PDB entry 8G6R | electron microscopy, 3.30 A resolution | chains A and B of the 5 polymer chains in the assembly

Chain A:
Name: nsp12
Organism: Porcine epidemic diarrhea virus
UniProtKB: A0A0U2C263 (A0A0U2C263_9ALPC); residues 3-923 here correspond to UniProt positions 4103-5023 (UniProt number = residue number + 4100)
Amino-acid sequence (921 residues; numbered 3 to 923; the number before each row is that of its first residue):
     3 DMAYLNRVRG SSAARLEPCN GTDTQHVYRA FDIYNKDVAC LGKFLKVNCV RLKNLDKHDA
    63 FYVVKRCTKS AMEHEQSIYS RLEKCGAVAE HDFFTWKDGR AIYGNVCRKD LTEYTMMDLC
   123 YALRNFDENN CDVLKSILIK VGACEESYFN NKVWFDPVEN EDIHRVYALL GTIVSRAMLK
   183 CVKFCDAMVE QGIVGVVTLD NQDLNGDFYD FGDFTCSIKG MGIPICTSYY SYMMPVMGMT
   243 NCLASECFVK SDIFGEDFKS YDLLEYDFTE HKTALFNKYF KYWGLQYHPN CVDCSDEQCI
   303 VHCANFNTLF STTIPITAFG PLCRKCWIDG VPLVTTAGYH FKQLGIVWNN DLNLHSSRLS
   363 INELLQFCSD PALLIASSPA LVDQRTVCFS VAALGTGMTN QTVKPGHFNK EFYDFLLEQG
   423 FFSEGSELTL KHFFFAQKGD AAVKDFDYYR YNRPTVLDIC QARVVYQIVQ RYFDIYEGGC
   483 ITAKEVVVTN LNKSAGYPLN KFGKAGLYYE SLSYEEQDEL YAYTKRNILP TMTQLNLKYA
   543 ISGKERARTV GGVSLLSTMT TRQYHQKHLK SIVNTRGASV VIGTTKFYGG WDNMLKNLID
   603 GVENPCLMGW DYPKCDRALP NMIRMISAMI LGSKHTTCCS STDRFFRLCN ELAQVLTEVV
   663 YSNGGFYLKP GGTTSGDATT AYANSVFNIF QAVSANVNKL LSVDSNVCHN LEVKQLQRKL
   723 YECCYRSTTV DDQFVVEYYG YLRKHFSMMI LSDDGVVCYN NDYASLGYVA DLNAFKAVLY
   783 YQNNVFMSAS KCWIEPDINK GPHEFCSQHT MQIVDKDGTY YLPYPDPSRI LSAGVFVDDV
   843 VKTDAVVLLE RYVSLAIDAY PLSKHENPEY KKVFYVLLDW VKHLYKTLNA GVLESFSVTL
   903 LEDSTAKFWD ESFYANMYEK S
Unresolved in the structure: 356-361, 891-906
Metal / ion sites: Zn2+ site 1: H290, C296, C301, C305; Zn2+ site 2: C482, H637, C640, C641
Reported in the primary citation:
  - conformationally variable residues (loop rearrangement): C249 to Y268, D841 to V849
  - mutagenesis - C370R, A382R, V384R: decreased catalytic activity
  - mutagenesis - V842R, V848R, V849R: unchanged catalytic activity
  - mutagenesis - A382R: decreased binding to nsp7 and nsp8 cofactors

Chain B:
Name: nsp8
Organism: Porcine epidemic diarrhea virus
UniProtKB: A0A1Z2R8Q6 (A0A1Z2R8Q6_9ALPC); residues 79-192 here correspond to UniProt positions 3741-3854 (UniProt number = residue number + 3662)
Amino-acid sequence (114 residues; numbered 79 to 192; the number before each row is that of its first residue):
    79 RKSKVVSAMH SLLFGMLRRL DMSSVDTILN LAKDGVVPLS VIPAVSATKL NIVTSDIDSY
   139 NRIQREGCVH YAGTIWNIID IKDNDGKVVH VKEVTAQNAE SLSWPLVLGC ERIV

Interface between chain A and chain B:
Contacting residue pairs (79):
  I255(A) - Y149(B)  hydrophobic
  I255(A) - A150(B)  hydrogen bond (backbone-backbone)
  F256(A) - I141(B)  hydrophobic
  F256(A) - H148(B)
  F256(A) - Y149(B)  hydrophobic
  E258(A) - R143(B)  salt bridge
  E258(A) - H148(B)
  F260(A) - G151(B)
  S262(A) - A150(B)  hydrogen bond (side chain-backbone)
  S262(A) - G151(B)  hydrogen bond (side chain-backbone)
  S262(A) - T152(B)
  L266(A) - I106(B)  hydrophobic
  L266(A) - A110(B)  hydrophobic
  L266(A) - V115(B)  hydrophobic
  E267(A) - K111(B)  salt bridge
  Y268(A) - K111(B)  hydrogen bond (side chain-backbone)
  Y268(A) - V114(B)
  T319(A) - P116(B)
  T319(A) - S118(B)
  T319(A) - V119(B)
  A320(A) - P116(B)
  P323(A) - P116(B)
  P323(A) - L117(B)  hydrogen bond (backbone-backbone)
  L324(A) - V114(B)  hydrophobic
  C325(A) - V114(B)
  C325(A) - V115(B)  hydrogen bond (backbone-backbone)
  C325(A) - L117(B)  hydrophobic
  R326(A) - L107(B)
  R326(A) - G113(B)
  K327(A) - D104(B)  salt bridge
  K327(A) - L107(B)
  D331(A) - F92(B)
  V333(A) - L95(B)  hydrophobic
  V333(A) - M100(B)  hydrophobic
  P334(A) - M100(B)
  L335(A) - L95(B)  hydrophobic
  I363(A) - V84(B)  hydrophobic
  L366(A) - M87(B)  hydrophobic
  L366(A) - H88(B)
  L367(A) - M87(B)  hydrophobic
  C370(A) - M87(B)  hydrophobic
  P373(A) - L117(B)
  A374(A) - L117(B)  hydrophobic
  L375(A) - L91(B)  hydrophobic
  L375(A) - M94(B)  hydrophobic
  L376(A) - M94(B)  hydrophobic
  A378(A) - L98(B)
  S379(A) - M94(B)
  S379(A) - R97(B)
  S379(A) - L98(B)
  S380(A) - P121(B)
  P381(A) - K127(B)
  P381(A) - N129(B)
  A382(A) - A125(B)
  A382(A) - K127(B)  hydrogen bond (backbone-backbone)
  A382(A) - L128(B)
  A382(A) - N129(B)  hydrogen bond (backbone-backbone)
  L383(A) - N129(B)
  V384(A) - N129(B)  hydrogen bond (backbone-backbone)
  V384(A) - I130(B)
  V384(A) - V131(B)  hydrogen bond (backbone-backbone)
  V384(A) - Y149(B)
  Q386(A) - V131(B)  hydrogen bond (backbone-backbone)
  Q386(A) - S137(B)  hydrogen bond
  Q386(A) - I141(B)
  R387(A) - V131(B)
  F391(A) - S118(B)
  V393(A) - S118(B)
  V393(A) - P121(B)
  F504(A) - V83(B)  hydrophobic
  F504(A) - A86(B)  hydrophobic
  F504(A) - M87(B)
  F504(A) - L90(B)  hydrophobic
  L509(A) - R79(B)
  L509(A) - V83(B)  hydrophobic
  Y510(A) - V83(B)  hydrophobic
  E512(A) - R79(B)  salt bridge
  S513(A) - K80(B)
  L670(A) - S118(B)
Other interface residues (no listed pair), chain A (53 interface residues in all): K261, L265, F321, V336, F369, I377, D385, A394, A395
Other interface residues (no listed pair), chain B (48 interface residues in all): D112, I120, A122, V123, S133, R140
From the paper, about this interface:
  - interface residues, chain A: C249(A)

In short:
The interface between chain A and chain B involves 53 residues on one side and 48 on the other; the contacts
include 12 hydrogen bonds and 4 salt bridges. Polar pairs include E258(A)-R143(B), E267(A)-K111(B) and
K327(A)-D104(B). From the paper: C370R, A382R and V384R of chain A reduce catalytic activity; the interface
residue C249(A); 6 substitutions were tested in all.
Chain A is nsp12 and chain B is nsp8, both from Porcine epidemic diarrhea virus; the structure, Porcine
epidemic diarrhea virus core polymerase complex, was determined by electron microscopy (same publication as
8URB).
